Entry 6S48 (X-ray diffraction, 1.90 A resolution); this record covers chains A and I of the 9 polymer chains in the assembly.

Chain A:
Molecule: Type II site-specific deoxyribonuclease
From: Nostoc sp. PCC 7120
UniProt: Q8YYB7 (Q8YYB7_NOSS1); numbering as in UniProt (aligned over 3-230)
Amino-acid sequence (238 residues; each row starts with the number of its first residue):
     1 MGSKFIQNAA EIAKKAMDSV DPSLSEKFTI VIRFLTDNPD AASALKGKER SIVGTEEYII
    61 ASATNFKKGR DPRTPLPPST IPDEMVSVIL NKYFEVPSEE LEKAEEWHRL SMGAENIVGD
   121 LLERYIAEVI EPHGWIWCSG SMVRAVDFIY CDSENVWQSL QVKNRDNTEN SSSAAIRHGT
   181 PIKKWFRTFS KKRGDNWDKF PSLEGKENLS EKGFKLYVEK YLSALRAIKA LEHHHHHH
Not modelled in the structure: 1-3
Glycans and other covalent adducts: beta-mercaptoethanol (BME) linked to Cys151
Sequence notes: initiating methionine (1); expression tag (2, 231-238)
Metal / ion sites: Ca2+ site 1: Asp147, Gln161, Val162 (shared with 1 residue of chain C; DG5(I) of chain I); Ca2+ site 2: Asp147 (shared with 2 residues of chain C; 1 residue of chain H; DG5(I) of chain I)
What the authors report for this chain:
  - Ca2+ coordination: Asp147, Gln161
  - catalytic residues: Glu123, Asp147, Gln161, Lys163
  - specificity-determining residues: Met112, Glu115, Asn116, Asn170, Ser171
  - binding site for the 11-nt DNA strand: Asn116, Asn167, Thr168, Asn170, Ser171
  - Ca2+ coordination through a water molecule: Met112, Glu115
  - mutagenesis - E115Q: unchanged binding to cognate GGWCC substrate
  - mutagenesis - M112L, E115A: decreased catalytic activity
  - mutagenesis - H108A/M112L/E115Q, M112L/E115Q: abolished catalytic activity on RNA/DNA hybrids

Chain I:
Molecule: 7-nt DNA strand
Sequence (7 nucleotides; numbered 5 to 11; the number before each row is that of its first residue):
     5 GACCATC
Metal / ion sites: Ca2+ site 1: DG5 (shared with Asp147(A), Gln161(A), Val162(A) of chain A; 1 residue of chain C)

How chain A and chain I interact:
Residue-residue contacts (22):
  Glu115(A) - DA6(I)  sugar contact
  Glu115(A) - DC7(I)  sugar contact
  Asn116(A) - DG5(I)  hydrogen bond to the base
  Asn116(A) - DA6(I)  sugar contact
  Gly119(A) - DG5(I)  phosphate contact
  Gly119(A) - DA6(I)  phosphate contact
  Asp147(A) - DG5(I)  phosphate contact
  Gln161(A) - DG5(I)  phosphate contact
  Val162(A) - DG5(I)  phosphate contact
  Lys163(A) - DG5(I)  salt bridge to the phosphate
  Lys163(A) - DA6(I)  phosphate contact
  Asn164(A) - DA6(I)  hydrogen bond to the phosphate
  Asn164(A) - DC7(I)  hydrogen bond to the phosphate
  Arg165(A) - DC7(I)  phosphate contact
  Arg165(A) - DC8(I)  salt bridge to the phosphate
  Asn167(A) - DC7(I)  base contact
  Asn167(A) - DC8(I)  hydrogen bond to the base
  Thr168(A) - DA6(I)  phosphate contact
  Thr168(A) - DC7(I)  hydrogen bond to the phosphate
  Glu169(A) - DC8(I)  hydrogen bond to the base
  Ser190(A) - DC8(I)  phosphate contact
  Lys191(A) - DT10(I)  base contact
Also at the interface, not in a pair above, chain A (15 interface residues in all): Glu123

Summary:
The interface between chain A and chain I involves 15 residues on one side and 5 on the other; the contacts
include 6 hydrogen bonds and 2 salt bridges. Polar pairs include Asn116(A)-DG5(I), Asn167(A)-DC8(I) and
Glu169(A)-DC8(I). From the paper: catalytic residues Glu123(A), Asp147(A) and Gln161(A) among others; M112L
and E115A of chain A reduce catalytic activity; 5 substitutions were tested in all.
Here chain A is Type II site-specific deoxyribonuclease (Nostoc sp. PCC 7120) and chain I is a 7-nt DNA
strand. Entry 6S48 (AvaII RESTRICTION ENDONUCLEASE IN COMPLEX WITH PARTIALLY CLEAVED dsDNA) was determined by
X-ray diffraction.
